Entry 1I3O (X-ray diffraction, 2.70 A resolution); this record covers chains D and E of the 6 polymer chains in the assembly.

== Chain D ==
Molecule: Caspase 3
Organism: Homo sapiens
Notes: EC 3.4.22.-; fragment: apopain p12 subunit
UniProt: P42574 (CASP3_HUMAN); the construct has insertions or renumbered stretches relative to UniProt, so the offset changes along the chain: 310-379 = UniProt 176-245; 382-390 = UniProt 258-266; 392-402 = UniProt 267-277
Amino-acid sequence (110 residues; row label = number of the first residue in the row; note: 1 number in that range is skipped by the numbering (no residue carries it; nothing is unmodelled there); a row labelled like 381A-381I holds insertion residues (381A, then the next letters in order)):
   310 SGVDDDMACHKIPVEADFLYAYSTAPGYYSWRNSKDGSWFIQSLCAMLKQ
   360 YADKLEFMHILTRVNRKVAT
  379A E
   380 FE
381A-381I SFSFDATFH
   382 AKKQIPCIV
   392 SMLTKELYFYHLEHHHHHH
Disordered / not traced: 402-410
Differences from the reference sequence: expression tag (403-410)
Curated features (UniProtKB/Swiss-Prot):
  - modified residue: Arg341 (Microbial infection: ADP-riboxanated arginine)

== Chain E ==
Molecule: Baculoviral iap repeat-containing protein 4
Organism: Homo sapiens
Notes: fragment: xiap-bir2
UniProt: P98170 (BIRC4_HUMAN); residue numbers follow UniProt; this construct covers 124-240
Amino-acid sequence (121 residues; each row starts with the number of its first residue):
   120 GSHMRDHFALDRPSETHADYLLRTGQVVDISDTIYPRNPAMYSEEARLKS
   170 FQNWPDYAHLTPRELASAGLYYTGIGDQVQCFACGGKLKNWEPGDRAWSE
   220 HRRHFPNCFFVLGRNLNIRSE
Disordered / not traced: 120-126, 238-240
Differences from the reference sequence: cloning artifact (120-123); engineered mutation Ala202 (Cys in P98170), Gly213 (Cys in P98170)
Bound ions: Zn2+: Cys200, Cys203, His220, Cys227
What the authors report for this chain:
  - contacts within the chain: Asp148-Arg233 (salt bridge)
  - Zn2+ coordination: Cys227
  - conformationally variable residues (order/disorder transition): Ser150 to Thr152, Pro158 to Tyr161

== How chain D and chain E interact ==
Residue-residue contacts (13; chain D residue first):
  Asp315(D) with Asn226(E), hydrogen bond (backbone-side chain)
  Met316(D) with Tyr154(E); Cys203(E), hydrophobic; Phe224(E); Pro225(E); Asn226(E), hydrogen bond (backbone-backbone); Cys227(E)
  Ala317(D) with His223(E); Phe224(E), hydrophobic; Pro225(E)
  Cys318(D) with Asn226(E), hydrogen bond (backbone-side chain)
  His319(D) with Pro225(E); Asn226(E), hydrogen bond
Other interface residues (no listed pair), chain D (6 interface residues in all): Lys320
Other interface residues (no listed pair), chain E (9 interface residues in all): Phe228, Leu231
The authors on this interface:
  - specific contacts: His319(D)-Asn226(E) (hydrogen bond)
  - interface residues, chain D: Met316(D)

== Summary ==
6 residues of chain D face 9 of chain E across their interface; the contacts include 4 hydrogen bonds. Polar
pairs include Asp315(D)-Asn226(E), Cys318(D)-Asn226(E) and His319(D)-Asn226(E). The authors report a hydrogen
bond between His319(D) and Asn226(E). Cys200(E), Cys203(E), His220(E) and Cys227(E) coordinate Zn2+. From the
paper: the interface residue Met316(D); Zn2+ coordination by Cys227(E).
Here chain D is Caspase 3 and chain E is Baculoviral iap repeat-containing protein 4, both from Homo sapiens.
Entry 1I3O (Crystal structure of the complex of xiap-BIR2 and caspase 3) was determined by X-ray diffraction.
